8YTJ - chains A and C of the 4 polymer chains in the assembly; structure by electron microscopy, 3.07 A resolution.

== Chain A ==
Name: Capsid protein VP1
Organism: Enterovirus A71
UniProt: A0A075QAW4 (A0A075QAW4_HE71); residues 1-297 here correspond to UniProt positions 566-862 (UniProt number = residue number + 565)
Sequence (297 residues; row label = number of the first residue in the row):
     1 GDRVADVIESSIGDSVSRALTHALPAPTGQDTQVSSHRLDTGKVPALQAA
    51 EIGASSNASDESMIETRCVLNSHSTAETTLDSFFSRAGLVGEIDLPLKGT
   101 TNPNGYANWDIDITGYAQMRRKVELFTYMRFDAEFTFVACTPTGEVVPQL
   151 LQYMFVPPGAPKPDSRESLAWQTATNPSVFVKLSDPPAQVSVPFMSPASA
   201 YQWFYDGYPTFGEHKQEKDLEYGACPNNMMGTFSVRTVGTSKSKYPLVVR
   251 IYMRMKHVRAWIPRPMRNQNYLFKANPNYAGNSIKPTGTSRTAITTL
Unresolved in the structure: 1
Small-molecule neighbours: sphingosine (SPH): I111, D112, I113, T114, F131, F135, F137, Y153, F155, V179, V192, M195, Y201, W203, N228, M230, F233

== Chain C ==
Name: Capsid protein VP3
Organism: Enterovirus A71
UniProt: A0A075QAW4 (A0A075QAW4_HE71); residues 1-242 here correspond to UniProt positions 324-565 (UniProt number = residue number + 323)
Sequence (242 residues; row label = number of the first residue in the row):
     1 GFPTELKPGTNQFLTTDDGVSAPILPNFHPTPCIHIPGEVRNLLELCQVE
    51 TILEVNNVPTNATSLMERLRFPVSAQAGKGELCAVFRADPGRNGPWQSTL
   101 LGQLCGYYTQWSGSLEVTFMFTGSFMATGKMLIAYTPPGGPLPKDRATAM
   151 LGTHVIWDFGLQSSVTLVIPWISNTHYRAHARDGVFDYYTTGLVSIWYQT
   201 NYVVPIGAPNTAYIIALAAAQKNFTMKLCKDASDILQTGTIQ

== Interface between chain A and chain C ==
Residue-residue contacts (131; chain A residue first):
  A23(A) - R41(C)
  Q30(A) - K222(C)  hydrogen bond (backbone-backbone)
  Q30(A) - N223(C)
  A46(A) - V165(C)
  A46(A) - T166(C)  hydrogen bond (backbone-backbone)
  L47(A) - S164(C)
  Q48(A) - Q162(C)
  Q48(A) - S164(C)  hydrogen bond (backbone-backbone)
  A50(A) - S164(C)  hydrogen bond (backbone-side chain)
  E51(A) - M120(C)
  E51(A) - S163(C)  hydrogen bond
  S55(A) - Q48(C)
  S55(A) - E50(C)
  S56(A) - E50(C)
  S56(A) - E116(C)
  S56(A) - T166(C)
  A58(A) - T166(C)
  A58(A) - Q221(C)
  M63(A) - T166(C)
  M63(A) - V168(C)  hydrophobic
  N71(A) - N223(C)
  H73(A) - S112(C)
  H73(A) - H176(C)  hydrogen bond
  H73(A) - Y177(C)
  H73(A) - T225(C)
  T75(A) - N42(C)  hydrogen bond (backbone-side chain)
  T75(A) - L44(C)
  T75(A) - T225(C)
  E77(A) - Y108(C)  hydrogen bond (backbone-side chain)
  E77(A) - K227(C)
  E77(A) - L228(C)  hydrogen bond (side chain-backbone)
  E77(A) - C229(C)
  T78(A) - N42(C)  hydrogen bond
  T78(A) - L43(C)  hydrogen bond (backbone-backbone)
  T78(A) - Y108(C)
  T78(A) - M226(C)
  T79(A) - N42(C)
  L80(A) - V40(C)
  F83(A) - Y108(C)
  R86(A) - T16(C)
  R86(A) - C229(C)
  A87(A) - T15(C)  hydrogen bond (backbone-backbone)
  G115(A) - I241(C)
  A117(A) - L236(C)
  A117(A) - Q237(C)  hydrogen bond (backbone-side chain)
  Q118(A) - I235(C)
  R120(A) - I241(C)
  R121(A) - Q103(C)  hydrogen bond
  R121(A) - Y107(C)  hydrogen bond
  R121(A) - L236(C)
  K122(A) - Y107(C)
  F126(A) - V40(C)  hydrophobic
  R130(A) - T31(C)  hydrogen bond (side chain-backbone)
  R130(A) - C33(C)
  E134(A) - S21(C)  hydrogen bond
  T136(A) - F13(C)
  P186(A) - N11(C)
  Q189(A) - S21(C)  hydrogen bond
  V190(A) - S21(C)
  V190(A) - A22(C)
  V190(A) - I24(C)  hydrophobic
  S191(A) - S21(C)  hydrogen bond (side chain-backbone)
  S191(A) - A22(C)  hydrogen bond (backbone-backbone)
  S191(A) - I24(C)
  P193(A) - F28(C)  hydrophobic
  F194(A) - F28(C)
  F194(A) - P30(C)
  M195(A) - F28(C)  hydrophobic
  S196(A) - T31(C)  hydrogen bond (backbone-side chain)
  P197(A) - T31(C)
  A198(A) - T31(C)
  S199(A) - P32(C)  hydrogen bond (side chain-backbone)
  S199(A) - C33(C)
  S199(A) - I34(C)
  R254(A) - D17(C)
  R254(A) - D18(C)  salt bridge
  R254(A) - G19(C)
  R259(A) - C33(C)
  R259(A) - E39(C)  salt bridge
  A260(A) - E39(C)
  A260(A) - V40(C)  hydrogen bond (backbone-backbone)
  W261(A) - I36(C)  hydrogen bond (side chain-backbone)
  W261(A) - G38(C)
  W261(A) - E39(C)
  I262(A) - P37(C)
  I262(A) - G38(C)  hydrogen bond (backbone-backbone)
  P263(A) - L46(C)  hydrophobic
  M266(A) - Q103(C)
  M266(A) - Y107(C)  hydrophobic
  R267(A) - L236(C)
  N268(A) - L236(C)
  Q269(A) - L236(C)
  N270(A) - L236(C)
  N270(A) - Q237(C)  hydrogen bond (side chain-backbone)
  N270(A) - T238(C)
  Y271(A) - L236(C)  hydrogen bond (backbone-backbone)
  Y271(A) - I241(C)  hydrophobic
  L272(A) - I241(C)
  L272(A) - Q242(C)
  F273(A) - I241(C)
  F273(A) - Q242(C)
  K274(A) - I241(C)
  K274(A) - Q242(C)  hydrogen bond (backbone-backbone)
  I284(A) - L65(C)  hydrophobic
  P286(A) - R68(C)
  T287(A) - Q97(C)
  G288(A) - Q97(C)
  T289(A) - N57(C)  hydrogen bond (backbone-side chain)
  T289(A) - R68(C)  hydrogen bond (backbone-side chain)
  T289(A) - N93(C)
  T289(A) - G94(C)
  T289(A) - Q97(C)  hydrogen bond (backbone-side chain)
  S290(A) - N57(C)
  S290(A) - T60(C)
  S290(A) - R68(C)  hydrogen bond
  R291(A) - V55(C)  hydrogen bond (side chain-backbone)
  R291(A) - N57(C)  hydrogen bond
  R291(A) - V58(C)
  R291(A) - V85(C)  hydrogen bond (side chain-backbone)
  T292(A) - V58(C)
  A293(A) - V58(C)
  I294(A) - V55(C)
  I294(A) - N56(C)
  I294(A) - V58(C)
  I294(A) - F71(C)  hydrophobic
  I294(A) - A84(C)  hydrophobic
  I294(A) - V85(C)  hydrogen bond (backbone-backbone)
  T295(A) - L82(C)
  T295(A) - V85(C)
  T296(A) - V85(C)
  L297(A) - L193(C)  hydrophobic
Other interface residues (no listed pair), chain A (89 interface residues in all): S17, G29, P45, A49, S59, D60, I64, S74, T114, Y116, L125, Y128, V138, F155, P177, P187, V192, Y252, K256
Other interface residues (no listed pair), chain C (89 interface residues in all): V20, P23, L25, H35, V49, E54, C83, F86, R87, S98, L104, T118, V155, P170, L217, D231, A232, D234

== Overview ==
Chain A and chain C each contribute 89 residues to their interface, with 36 hydrogen bonds and 2 salt bridges.
Among the polar pairs are R254(A)-D18(C), R259(A)-E39(C) and A50(A)-S164(C). Ligands of chain A: sphingosine.
Here chain A is Capsid protein VP1 and chain C is Capsid protein VP3, both from Enterovirus A71. Entry 8YTJ
(Cryo-EM structure of enterovirus A71 mature virion) was determined by electron microscopy, deposited together
with 8X95, 8X96, 8X97, 8X98, 8X99, 8X9A, 8X9B and 8YTB.
